Entry 4QWS (X-ray diffraction, 3.00 A resolution); this record covers chains O and P of the 28 polymer chains in the assembly.

Chain O:
Name: Proteasome subunit alpha type-2
From: Saccharomyces cerevisiae
Notes: EC 3.4.25.1; engineered mutation(s): C63F
UniProt: P23639 (PSA2_YEAST); residue numbers follow UniProt; this construct covers 1-250
Amino-acid sequence (250 residues; row label = number of the first residue in the row):
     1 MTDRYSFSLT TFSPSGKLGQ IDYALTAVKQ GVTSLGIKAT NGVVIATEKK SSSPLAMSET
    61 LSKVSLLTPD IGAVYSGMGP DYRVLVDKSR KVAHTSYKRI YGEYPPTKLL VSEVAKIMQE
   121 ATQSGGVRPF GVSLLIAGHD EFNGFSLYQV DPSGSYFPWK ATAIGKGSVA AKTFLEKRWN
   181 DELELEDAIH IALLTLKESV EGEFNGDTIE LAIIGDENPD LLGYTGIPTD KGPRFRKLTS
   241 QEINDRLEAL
UniProt features mapped onto this chain:
  - cross-link: Lys-108 (Glycyl lysine isopeptide (Lys-Gly) (interchain with G-Cter in ubiquitin))

Chain P:
Name: Proteasome subunit alpha type-3
From: Saccharomyces cerevisiae
Notes: EC 3.4.25.1
UniProt: P23638 (PSA3_YEAST); residues 0-257 here correspond to UniProt positions 1-258 (UniProt number = residue number + 1)
Amino-acid sequence (258 residues; numbered 0 to 257; the number before each row is that of its first residue; numbering starts at 0):
     0 MGSRRYDSRT TIFSPEGRLY QVEYALESIS HAGTAIGIMA SDGIVLAAER KVTSTLLEQD
    60 TSTEKLYKLN DKIAVAVAGL TADAEILINT ARIHAQNYLK TYNEDIPVEI LVRRLSDIKQ
   120 GYTQHGGLRP FGVSFIYAGY DDRYGYQLYT SNPSGNYTGW KAISVGANTS AAQTLLQMDY
   180 KDDMKVDDAI ELALKTLSKT TDSSALTYDR LEFATIRKGA NDGEVYQKIF KPQEIKDILV
   240 KTGITKKDED EEADEDMK
Unresolved in the structure: 0, 245-257
UniProt features mapped onto this chain:
  - cross-link (Glycyl lysine isopeptide (Lys-Gly)): Lys-99 (interchain with G-Cter in ubiquitin), Lys-198 (interchain with G-Cter in ubiquitin), Lys-230 (interchain with G-Cter in ubiquitin)

How chain O and chain P interact:
Pairs across the interface (58; chain O residue first):
  Arg-4(O) / Ser-2(P)
  Tyr-5(O) / Ser-2(P)
  Tyr-5(O) / Tyr-5(P)
  Ser-6(O) / Gly-125(P)
  Ser-6(O) / Leu-127(P)
  Phe-7(O) / Ser-2(P)
  Phe-7(O) / Tyr-5(P)
  Phe-7(O) / Asp-6(P)
  Phe-7(O) / Gly-126(P)
  Ser-8(O) / Gly-126(P)  hydrogen bond (backbone-backbone)
  Ser-8(O) / Leu-127(P)
  Ser-8(O) / Arg-128(P)  hydrogen bond (side chain-backbone)
  Thr-10(O) / Arg-128(P)
  Thr-11(O) / Ser-7(P)
  Thr-11(O) / Thr-9(P)
  Thr-11(O) / Gln-20(P)
  Phe-12(O) / Gln-20(P)  hydrogen bond (backbone-side chain)
  Phe-12(O) / Tyr-23(P)
  Phe-12(O) / Ala-24(P)  hydrophobic
  Phe-12(O) / Arg-128(P)
  Phe-12(O) / Pro-129(P)
  Phe-12(O) / Gly-131(P)
  Ser-13(O) / Tyr-23(P)
  Pro-14(O) / Tyr-23(P)  hydrophobic
  Pro-14(O) / Glu-26(P)
  Ser-15(O) / Glu-26(P)
  Gly-16(O) / Tyr-23(P)
  Gly-16(O) / Ser-27(P)  hydrogen bond (backbone-side chain)
  Lys-38(O) / Glu-57(P)  salt bridge
  Ser-112(O) / Glu-84(P)
  Lys-116(O) / Ile-85(P)
  Gln-119(O) / Ala-81(P)
  Gln-119(O) / Asp-82(P)  hydrogen bond
  Gln-119(O) / Ile-85(P)
  Gln-119(O) / Arg-128(P)
  Thr-122(O) / Arg-128(P)  hydrogen bond (backbone-side chain)
  Gln-123(O) / Tyr-121(P)
  Gln-123(O) / Leu-127(P)
  Gln-123(O) / Arg-128(P)  hydrogen bond (side chain-backbone)
  Gln-123(O) / Phe-130(P)
  Gly-125(O) / Leu-127(P)
  Ser-153(O) / Ala-81(P)
  Gly-154(O) / Ala-81(P)
  Ser-155(O) / Ala-81(P)
  Tyr-156(O) / Glu-84(P)  hydrogen bond
  Pro-158(O) / Leu-56(P)
  Pro-158(O) / Glu-57(P)  hydrogen bond (backbone-backbone)
  Pro-158(O) / Thr-60(P)
  Pro-158(O) / Ser-61(P)
  Trp-159(O) / Ser-53(P)
  Trp-159(O) / Leu-55(P)
  Lys-160(O) / Thr-54(P)
  Lys-160(O) / Leu-55(P)  hydrogen bond (backbone-backbone)
  Lys-160(O) / Leu-56(P)
  Lys-160(O) / Glu-57(P)
  Ala-161(O) / Leu-55(P)
  Leu-175(O) / Leu-55(P)
  Glu-176(O) / Thr-54(P)
Interface residues without a listed pair, chain O (34 interface residues in all): Leu-18, Ser-124, Tyr-148, Phe-157, Trp-179
Interface residues without a listed pair, chain P (32 interface residues in all): His-30, Leu-79, Thr-80

Summary:
The interface between chain O and chain P involves 34 residues on one side and 32 on the other; the contacts
include 10 hydrogen bonds and 1 salt bridge. Polar contacts include Lys-38(O)/Glu-57(P), Ser-8(O)/Arg-128(P)
and Phe-12(O)/Gln-20(P).
Chain O is Proteasome subunit alpha type-2 and chain P is Proteasome subunit alpha type-3, both from
Saccharomyces cerevisiae; the structure, yCP beta5-C63F mutant in complex with carfilzomib, was determined by
X-ray diffraction (same publication as 4QUX, 4QUY, 4QV0, 4QV1, 4QV3, 4QV4 and 42 further entries).
